2Q58 - chains A and B; structure by X-ray diffraction, 2.37 A resolution.

== Chain A ==
Molecule: Farnesyl pyrophosphate synthase
Source organism: Cryptosporidium parvum
UniProt: Q5CR09 (Q5CR09_CRYPV); residues 1022-1368 here correspond to UniProt positions 38-384 (UniProt number = residue number - 984)
Chain sequence (368 residues; each row starts with the number of its first residue):
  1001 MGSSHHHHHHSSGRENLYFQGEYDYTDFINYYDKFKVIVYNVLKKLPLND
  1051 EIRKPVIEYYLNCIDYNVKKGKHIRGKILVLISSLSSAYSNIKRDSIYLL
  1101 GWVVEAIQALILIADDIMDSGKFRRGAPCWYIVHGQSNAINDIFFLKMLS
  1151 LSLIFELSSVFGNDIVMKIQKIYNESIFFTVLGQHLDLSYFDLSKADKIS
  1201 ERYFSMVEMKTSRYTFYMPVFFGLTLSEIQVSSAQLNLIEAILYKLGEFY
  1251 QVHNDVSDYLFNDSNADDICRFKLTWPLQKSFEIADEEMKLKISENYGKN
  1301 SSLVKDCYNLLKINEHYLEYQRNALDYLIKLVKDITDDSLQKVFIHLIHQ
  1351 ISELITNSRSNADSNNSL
Unresolved in the structure: 1001-1022, 1358-1368
Sequence notes: cloning artifact (1001-1004, 1011-1021); expression tag (1005-1010)
Metal / ion sites: Mg2+ site 1: Asp1115, Asp1119 (together with zoledronic acid); Mg2+ site 2: Asn1254 (together with zoledronic acid)
Ligand contacts: zoledronic acid (ZOL): Leu1112, Asp1115, Asp1119, Arg1124, Gln1184, Asp1187, Lys1210, Thr1211, Tyr1214, Gln1251, Asn1254, Asp1255
What the authors report for this chain:
  - Mg2+ coordination: Asp1115, Asp1119, Asn1254
  - binding site for zoledronic acid: Lys1210, Thr1211
  - specificity-determining residues: Ile1107, Lys1147, Val1181 (proposed by the authors, not directly observed)

== Chain B ==
Molecule: Farnesyl pyrophosphate synthase
Source organism: Cryptosporidium parvum
UniProt: Q5CR09 (Q5CR09_CRYPV); residues 2022-2368 here correspond to UniProt positions 38-384 (UniProt number = residue number - 1984)
Chain sequence (368 residues; row label = number of the first residue in the row):
  2001 MGSSHHHHHHSSGRENLYFQGEYDYTDFINYYDKFKVIVYNVLKKLPLND
  2051 EIRKPVIEYYLNCIDYNVKKGKHIRGKILVLISSLSSAYSNIKRDSIYLL
  2101 GWVVEAIQALILIADDIMDSGKFRRGAPCWYIVHGQSNAINDIFFLKMLS
  2151 LSLIFELSSVFGNDIVMKIQKIYNESIFFTVLGQHLDLSYFDLSKADKIS
  2201 ERYFSMVEMKTSRYTFYMPVFFGLTLSEIQVSSAQLNLIEAILYKLGEFY
  2251 QVHNDVSDYLFNDSNADDICRFKLTWPLQKSFEIADEEMKLKISENYGKN
  2301 SSLVKDCYNLLKINEHYLEYQRNALDYLIKLVKDITDDSLQKVFIHLIHQ
  2351 ISELITNSRSNADSNNSL
Unresolved in the structure: 2001-2022, 2047-2054, 2086-2087, 2362-2368
Sequence notes: cloning artifact (2001-2004, 2011-2021); expression tag (2005-2010)
Metal / ion sites: Mg2+ site 1: Asp2115, Asp2119 (together with zoledronic acid); Mg2+ site 2: Asp2115, Asp2119, Asp2187 (together with zoledronic acid); Mg2+ site 3: Asn2254 (together with zoledronic acid)
Ligand contacts: zoledronic acid (ZOL): Leu2112, Asp2115, Asp2119, Arg2124, Gln2184, Lys2210, Thr2211, Tyr2214, Gln2251, Asn2254, Asp2255, Lys2273

== Interface between chain A and chain B ==
Residue-residue contacts - 77 pairs, chain A then chain B:
  Val1042(A) - Phe2178(B)  hydrophobic
  Arg1053(A) - Glu2201(B)  salt bridge
  Arg1053(A) - Arg2202(B)
  Arg1053(A) - Ser2205(B)  hydrogen bond
  Val1056(A) - His2185(B)
  Val1056(A) - Leu2186(B)  hydrophobic
  Tyr1059(A) - His2185(B)
  Tyr1060(A) - Leu2182(B)  hydrophobic
  Tyr1060(A) - His2185(B)
  Leu1110(A) - Phe2144(B)  hydrophobic
  Ile1117(A) - Ile2140(B)  hydrophobic
  Met1118(A) - Ser2137(B)  hydrogen bond (backbone-side chain)
  Gln1136(A) - Gln2136(B)  hydrogen bond
  Ser1137(A) - Met2118(B)  hydrogen bond (side chain-backbone)
  Asn1138(A) - His2185(B)
  Asn1138(A) - Leu2188(B)
  Ile1140(A) - Ile2117(B)  hydrophobic
  Ile1140(A) - Met2118(B)  hydrophobic
  Ile1140(A) - Gln2136(B)
  Ile1140(A) - Ile2140(B)  hydrophobic
  Asn1141(A) - Met2118(B)
  Asn1141(A) - Val2181(B)  hydrogen bond (side chain-backbone)
  Asn1141(A) - Gln2184(B)
  Asn1141(A) - His2185(B)
  Asn1141(A) - Leu2188(B)
  Ile1143(A) - Phe2144(B)  hydrophobic
  Phe1144(A) - Ile2143(B)  hydrophobic
  Phe1144(A) - Phe2144(B)  hydrophobic
  Phe1144(A) - Lys2147(B)
  Phe1145(A) - Phe2178(B)  hydrophobic
  Phe1145(A) - Val2181(B)
  Lys1147(A) - Lys2147(B)
  Lys1147(A) - Met2148(B)  hydrogen bond
  Lys1147(A) - Leu2151(B)
  Met1148(A) - Lys2147(B)
  Met1148(A) - Asn2174(B)
  Met1148(A) - Ile2177(B)  hydrophobic
  Met1148(A) - Phe2178(B)
  Leu1151(A) - Lys2147(B)
  Leu1151(A) - Leu2151(B)  hydrophobic
  Leu1151(A) - Tyr2173(B)  hydrophobic
  Leu1151(A) - Asn2174(B)
  Phe1155(A) - Met2167(B)
  Phe1155(A) - Gln2170(B)
  Phe1155(A) - Asn2174(B)
  Asn1163(A) - Met2167(B)  hydrogen bond
  Asp1164(A) - Asn2163(B)  hydrogen bond
  Met1167(A) - Phe2155(B)
  Met1167(A) - Asn2163(B)  hydrogen bond
  Gln1170(A) - Phe2155(B)
  Lys1171(A) - Phe2155(B)
  Tyr1173(A) - Met2148(B)  hydrophobic
  Asn1174(A) - Met2148(B)
  Asn1174(A) - Leu2151(B)
  Asn1174(A) - Ser2152(B)
  Ile1177(A) - Met2148(B)  hydrophobic
  Phe1178(A) - Val2042(B)  hydrophobic
  Phe1178(A) - Leu2043(B)  hydrophobic
  Phe1178(A) - Lys2045(B)
  Phe1178(A) - Phe2145(B)  hydrophobic
  Phe1178(A) - Met2148(B)  hydrophobic
  Phe1179(A) - Lys2045(B)
  Val1181(A) - Asn2141(B)  hydrogen bond (backbone-side chain)
  Val1181(A) - Phe2144(B)  hydrophobic
  Val1181(A) - Phe2145(B)
  Leu1182(A) - Lys2045(B)
  Leu1182(A) - Val2056(B)  hydrophobic
  Gln1184(A) - Asn2141(B)
  His1185(A) - Val2056(B)
  His1185(A) - Tyr2059(B)
  His1185(A) - Tyr2060(B)
  His1185(A) - Asn2138(B)
  His1185(A) - Asn2141(B)
  Leu1186(A) - Val2056(B)  hydrophobic
  Leu1188(A) - Ser2137(B)
  Leu1188(A) - Asn2138(B)
  Leu1188(A) - Asn2141(B)
Interface residues without a listed pair, chain A (40 interface residues in all): Lys1045, Ala1114, Ser1152, Ser1158
Interface residues without a listed pair, chain B (40 interface residues in all): Ala2114, Leu2149, Lys2171

== In short ==
Chain A and chain B each contribute 40 residues to their interface; the contacts include 10 hydrogen bonds and
1 salt bridge. Among the polar pairs are Arg1053(A)-Glu2201(B), Arg1053(A)-Ser2205(B) and
Met1118(A)-Ser2137(B). Bound to chain A: zoledronic acid. The paper reports a binding site for zoledronic acid
at Lys1210(A) and Thr1211(A); Mg2+ coordination by Asp1115(A), Asp1119(A) and Asn1254(A).
Both chains are Farnesyl pyrophosphate synthase (Cryptosporidium parvum). Entry 2Q58 (Cryptosporidium parvum
putative polyprenyl pyrophosphate synthase (cgd4_2550) in complex with zoledronate) was determined by X-ray
diffraction, deposited together with 2O1O.
